PDB entry 2JDI | X-ray diffraction, 1.90 A resolution | chains H and I of the 9 polymer chains in the assembly

[Chain H]
Protein: ATP synthase delta chain
Organism: Bos taurus
Notes: EC 3.6.1.34
UniProt: P05630 (ATPD_BOVIN); residues 1-146 here correspond to UniProt positions 23-168 (UniProt number = residue number + 22)
Sequence (146 residues; row label = number of the first residue in the row):
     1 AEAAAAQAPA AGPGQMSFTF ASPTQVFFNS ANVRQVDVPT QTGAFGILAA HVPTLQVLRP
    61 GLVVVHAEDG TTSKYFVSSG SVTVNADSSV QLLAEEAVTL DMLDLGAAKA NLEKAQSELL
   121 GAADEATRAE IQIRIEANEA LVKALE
Disordered / not traced: 1-16, 30-34, 41-57, 66-75, 82-90, 146
Curated features (UniProtKB/Swiss-Prot):
  - modified residue (N6-acetyllysine): Lys-114, Lys-143

[Chain I]
Protein: ATP synthase epsilon chain
Organism: Bos taurus
Notes: EC 3.6.1.34
UniProt: P05632 (ATP5E_BOVIN); residue numbers follow UniProt; this construct covers 1-50
Sequence (50 residues; row label = number of the first residue in the row):
     1 VAYWRQAGLS YIRYSQICAK AVRDALKTEF KANAMKTSGS TIKIVKVKKE
Disordered / not traced: 26-50

[How chain H and chain I interact]
Residue-residue contacts - 40 pairs, chain H then chain I:
  Leu-58(H) / Tyr-11(I)  hydrogen bond (backbone-side chain)
  Leu-58(H) / Tyr-14(I)
  Pro-60(H) / Tyr-14(I)
  Pro-60(H) / Cys-18(I)  hydrophobic
  Phe-76(H) / Val-22(I)  hydrophobic
  Ser-78(H) / Cys-18(I)
  Ser-78(H) / Ala-19(I)
  Ser-78(H) / Val-22(I)
  Ser-79(H) / Tyr-11(I)
  Ser-79(H) / Ser-15(I)  hydrogen bond
  Gly-80(H) / Tyr-11(I)  hydrogen bond (backbone-side chain)
  Glu-95(H) / Ser-15(I)  hydrogen bond
  Glu-95(H) / Gln-16(I)  hydrogen bond (side chain-backbone)
  Glu-95(H) / Ala-19(I)
  Glu-96(H) / Ala-19(I)
  Glu-96(H) / Arg-23(I)  salt bridge
  Val-98(H) / Val-22(I)  hydrophobic
  Leu-103(H) / Val-22(I)
  Leu-103(H) / Ala-25(I)
  Asp-104(H) / Ala-25(I)
  Ala-108(H) / Ala-25(I)  hydrophobic
  Asn-111(H) / Asp-24(I)  hydrogen bond (side chain-backbone)
  Glu-125(H) / Ala-7(I)
  Ala-126(H) / Ala-7(I)
  Ala-126(H) / Leu-9(I)  hydrophobic
  Ala-129(H) / Tyr-3(I)
  Glu-130(H) / Leu-9(I)
  Glu-130(H) / Arg-13(I)  salt bridge
  Glu-130(H) / Ile-17(I)
  Gln-132(H) / Tyr-3(I)  hydrogen bond (backbone-side chain)
  Ile-133(H) / Tyr-3(I)  hydrogen bond (backbone-side chain)
  Ile-133(H) / Trp-4(I)  hydrophobic
  Ile-133(H) / Tyr-14(I)  hydrophobic
  Ile-133(H) / Ile-17(I)  hydrophobic
  Ile-133(H) / Cys-18(I)  hydrophobic
  Arg-134(H) / Ile-17(I)
  Glu-136(H) / Tyr-14(I)  hydrogen bond
  Ala-137(H) / Ala-21(I)  hydrophobic
  Leu-141(H) / Ala-21(I)
  Leu-141(H) / Ala-25(I)  hydrophobic
Other interface residues (no listed pair), chain H (25 interface residues in all): Arg-59, Asn-138

[In short]
25 residues of chain H face 17 of chain I across their interface, with 9 hydrogen bonds and 2 salt bridges.
Among the polar pairs are Glu-96(H)/Arg-23(I), Glu-130(H)/Arg-13(I) and Leu-58(H)/Tyr-11(I).
Here chain H is ATP synthase delta chain and chain I is ATP synthase epsilon chain, both from Bos taurus.
Entry 2JDI (Ground state structure of F1-ATPase from bovine heart mitochondria (Bovine F1-ATPase crystallised
in the absence of ...) was determined by X-ray diffraction.
